9K42 - chains E and I of the 10 polymer chains in the assembly; structure by electron microscopy, 3.14 A resolution.

Chain E:
Name: Histone H3.1
Source organism: Arabidopsis thaliana
Reference sequence: P59226 (H31_ARATH); residues 0-135 here correspond to UniProt positions 1-136 (UniProt number = residue number + 1)
Sequence (136 residues; numbered 0 to 135; the number before each row is that of its first residue; numbering starts at 0):
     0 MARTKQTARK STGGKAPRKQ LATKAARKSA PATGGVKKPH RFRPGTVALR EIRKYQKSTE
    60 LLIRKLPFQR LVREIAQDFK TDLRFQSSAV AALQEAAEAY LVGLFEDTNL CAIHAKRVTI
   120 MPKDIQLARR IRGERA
Disordered / not traced: 0-37, 134-135

Chain I:
Molecule: Widom 601 DNA
Sequence (147 nucleotides; each row starts with the number of its first residue; numbers below 1 keep their minus sign (DC-73 is residue -73)):
   -73 CTGGAGAATC CCGGTGCCGA GGCCGCTCAA TTGGTCGTAG ACAGCTCTAG CACCGCTTAA
   -13 ACGCACGTAC GCGCTGTCCC CCGCGTTTTA ACCGCCAAGG GGATTACTCC CTAGTCTCCA
    47 GGCACGTGTC AGATATATAC ATCCTGT
Disordered / not traced: -73, 73

How chain E and chain I interact:
Pairs across the interface - 28 pairs, chain E then chain I:
  His39(E) - DG-68(I)  phosphate contact
  His39(E) - DA-67(I)  sugar contact
  His39(E) - DC10(I)  phosphate contact
  Arg40(E) - DG9(I)  hydrogen bond to the base
  Arg40(E) - DC10(I)  sugar contact
  Phe41(E) - DA-67(I)  phosphate contact
  Phe41(E) - DA-66(I)  phosphate contact
  Phe41(E) - DG9(I)  sugar contact
  Phe41(E) - DC10(I)  hydrogen bond to the phosphate
  Arg42(E) - DG9(I)  sugar contact
  Pro43(E) - DG9(I)  sugar contact
  Gly44(E) - DC8(I)  hydrogen bond to the phosphate
  Gly44(E) - DG9(I)  hydrogen bond to the phosphate
  Thr45(E) - DG9(I)  phosphate contact
  Val46(E) - DG9(I)  hydrogen bond to the phosphate
  Val46(E) - DC10(I)  phosphate contact
  Ala47(E) - DG9(I)  hydrogen bond to the phosphate
  Arg49(E) - DA-66(I)  salt bridge to the phosphate
  Arg49(E) - DT-65(I)  phosphate contact
  Arg52(E) - DT-65(I)  salt bridge to the phosphate
  Arg63(E) - DA17(I)  hydrogen bond to the phosphate
  Arg63(E) - DC18(I)  salt bridge to the phosphate
  Lys64(E) - DC18(I)  hydrogen bond to the phosphate
  Leu65(E) - DA17(I)  phosphate contact
  Leu65(E) - DC18(I)  hydrogen bond to the phosphate
  Pro66(E) - DA17(I)  phosphate contact
  Arg69(E) - DA17(I)  salt bridge to the phosphate
  Arg83(E) - DG27(I)  sugar contact
Also at the interface, not in a pair above, chain E (22 interface residues in all): Pro38, Glu50, Lys56, Lys115, Thr118
Also at the interface, not in a pair above, chain I (16 interface residues in all): DC-64, DG-1, DC7, DG11, DG25, DG26

Overview:
The interface between chain E and chain I involves 22 residues on one side and 16 on the other, with 9
hydrogen bonds and 4 salt bridges. Polar pairs include Arg40(E)-DG9(I), Phe41(E)-DC10(I) and Gly44(E)-DC8(I).
Here chain E is Histone H3.1 (Arabidopsis thaliana) and chain I is Widom 601 DNA. Entry 9K42 (Cryo-EM
structure of Arabidopsis thaliana H2A-nucleosome with 147bp Widom 601 DNA (C2 symmetry)) was determined by
electron microscopy (same publication as 9K40 and 9K41).
